1LR8 - chain A; structure by X-ray diffraction, 2.10 A resolution.

# Chain A
Name: Follistatin
Organism: Rattus norvegicus
Notes: fragment: heparin-binding domain
UniProtKB: P21674 (FST_RAT); residues 64-136 here correspond to UniProt positions 93-165 (UniProt number = residue number + 29)
Amino-acid sequence (74 residues; each row starts with the number of its first residue):
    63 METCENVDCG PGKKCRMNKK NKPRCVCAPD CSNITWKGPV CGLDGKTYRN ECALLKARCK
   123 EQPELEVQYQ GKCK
Unresolved in the structure: 63
Sequence notes: initiating methionine (63)
Disulfides: Cys-66/Cys-77, Cys-71/Cys-87, Cys-89/Cys-121, Cys-93/Cys-114, Cys-103/Cys-135
Ligand contacts: D-myo-inositol-hexasulphate (IHS): Asn-80, Lys-81, Lys-82, Lys-84, Arg-86, Val-88
Swiss-Prot annotation at these positions:
  - glycosylation: Asn-95 (N-linked (GlcNAc...) asparagine)

# Overview
Chain A binds D-myo-inositol-hexasulphate.
Chain A is Follistatin (Rattus norvegicus); the structure, Crystal structure of Fs1, the heparin-binding
domain of follistatin, complexed with the heparin analogue D-myo-inositol hexasulphate ..., was determined by
X-ray diffraction together with 1LR7 and 1LR9 from the same study.
